8RHN - chains B and G of the 16 polymer chains in the assembly; structure by electron microscopy, 4.50 A resolution (low resolution: residue-level contacts below are approximate; hydrogen-bond / salt-bridge calls are withheld).

== Chain B ==
Molecule: cDNA FLJ55172
Source organism: Homo sapiens
UniProtKB: B4DRQ5 (B4DRQ5_HUMAN); residues 1-203 here correspond to UniProt positions 63-265 (UniProt number = residue number + 62)
Amino-acid sequence (264 residues; numbered -60 to 203; the number before each row is that of its first residue; numbers below 1 keep their minus sign (Met-60 is residue -60)):
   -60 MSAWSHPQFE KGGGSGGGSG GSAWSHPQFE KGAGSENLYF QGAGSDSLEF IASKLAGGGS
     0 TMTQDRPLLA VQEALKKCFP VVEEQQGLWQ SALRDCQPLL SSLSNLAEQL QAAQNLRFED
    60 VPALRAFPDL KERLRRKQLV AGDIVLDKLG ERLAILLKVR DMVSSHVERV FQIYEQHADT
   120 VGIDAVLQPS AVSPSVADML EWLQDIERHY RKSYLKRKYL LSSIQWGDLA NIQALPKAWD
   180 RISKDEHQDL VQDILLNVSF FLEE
Unresolved in the structure: -60 to 5, 202-203
Differences from the reference sequence: initiating methionine (-60); expression tag (-59 to 0)

== Chain G ==
Molecule: ATPase family gene 2 protein homolog A
Source organism: Homo sapiens
Notes: EC 3.6.4.10
UniProtKB: Q8NB90 (AFG2A_HUMAN); residues 1-893 here = UniProt positions 1-893
Amino-acid sequence (920 residues; numbered -26 to 893; the number before each row is that of its first residue; numbers below 1 keep their minus sign (Met-26 is residue -26)):
   -26 MSYYHHHHHH DYDIPTTENL YFQGAMGMSS KKNRKRLNQS AENGSSLPSA ASSCAEARAP
    34 SAGSDFAATS GTLTVTNLLE KVDDKIPKTF QNSLIHLGLN TMKSANICIG RPVLLTSLNG
    94 KQEVYTAWPM AGFPGGKVGL SEMAQKNVGV RPGDAIQVQP LVGAVLQAEE MDVALSDKDM
   154 EINEEELTGC ILRKLDGKIV LPGNFLYCTF YGRPYKLQVL RVKGADGMIL GGPQSDSDTD
   214 AQRMAFEQSS METSSLELSL QLSQLDLEDT QIPTSRSTPY KPIDDRITNK ASDVLLDVTQ
   274 SPGDGSGLML EEVTGLKCNF ESAREGNEQL TEEERLLKFS IGAKCNTDTF YFISSTTRVN
   334 FTEIDKNSKE QDNQFKVTYD MIGGLSSQLK AIREIIELPL KQPELFKSYG IPAPRGVLLY
   394 GPPGTGKTMI ARAVANEVGA YVSVINGPEI ISKFYGETEA KLRQIFAEAT LRHPSIIFID
   454 ELDALCPKRE GAQNEVEKRV VASLLTLMDG IGSEVSEGQV LVLGATNRPH ALDAALRRPG
   514 RFDKEIEIGV PNAQDRLDIL QKLLRRVPHL LTEAELLQLA NSAHGYVGAD LKVLCNEAGL
   574 CALRRILKKQ PNLPDVKVAG LVKITLKDFL QAMNDIRPSA MREIAIDVPN VSWSDIGGLE
   634 SIKLKLEQAV EWPLKHPESF IRMGIQPPKG VLLYGPPGCS KTMIAKALAN ESGLNFLAIK
   694 GPELMNKYVG ESERAVRETF RKARAVAPSI IFFDELDALA VERGSSLGAG NVADRVLAQL
   754 LTEMDGIEQL KDVTILAATN RPDRIDKALM RPGRIDRIIY VPLPDAATRR EIFKLQFHSM
   814 PVSNEVDLDE LILQTDAYSG AEIVAVCREA ALLALEEDIQ ANLIMKRHFT QALSTVTPRI
   874 PESLRRFYED YQEKSGLHTL
Unresolved in the structure: -26 to 43, 204-315, 336-893
Differences from the reference sequence: initiating methionine (-26); expression tag (-25 to 0)
UniProt features mapped onto this chain:
  - binding site (ATP): Gly394 to Thr401, Gly668 to Thr675
  - modified residue: Thr272 (Phosphothreonine), Ser274 (Phosphoserine), Ser279 (Phosphoserine)
  - cross-link: Lys859 (Glycyl lysine isopeptide (Lys-Gly) (interchain with G-Cter in SUMO2))
  - natural variant: Arg84 (R84Q: In NEDHSB), Ser90 (S90I: In NEDHSB), Ala100 (A100T: In NEDHSB), Gln132 to Leu893 (deletion: In NEDHSB), Thr330 (deletion: In NEDHSB), Ser448 (S448L: In NEDHSB), Val488 (V488L: In NEDHSB), Arg529 (R529Q: In NEDHSB), Trp626 (W626C: In NEDHSB), Asp628 (D628G: In NEDHSB), Arg784 (R784Q: In NEDHSB), Ala844 (A844V: In NEDHSB)
  - mutagenesis: Gly185 (G185E: No effect on protein stability. No effect on interaction with AFG2B), Phe323 (F323I: Reduces protein stability)
From the paper describing this entry:
  - disease-associated variants - G185E: unchanged stability
  - disease-associated variants - A100T (12-20 degC), F323I (12-20 degC), T330DEL (12-20 degC): decreased stability
  - disease-associated variants - T330DEL, D608DEL: decreased binding to SPATA5L1 and CINP

== Chain B / chain G interface ==
Pairs across the interface (16):
  Pro128(B) - Cys81(G)
  Pro128(B) - Arg84(G)
  Ser129(B) - Cys81(G)
  Ala130(B) - Ile80(G)
  Ala130(B) - Ile82(G)
  Val131(B) - Ile82(G)
  Ser132(B) - Ile82(G)
  Pro133(B) - Arg84(G)
  Asp137(B) - Arg84(G)
  Asp192(B) - Pro60(G)
  Asp192(B) - Lys61(G)
  Asp192(B) - Thr62(G)
  Leu195(B) - Ile59(G)
  Asn196(B) - Ile59(G)
  Phe199(B) - Leu72(G)
  Phe199(B) - Pro102(G)
Also at the interface, not in a pair above, chain B (12 interface residues in all): Asp188
Also at the interface, not in a pair above, chain G (15 interface residues in all): Asp57, Phe63, Met75, Lys76, Trp101

== In short ==
12 residues of chain B and 15 residues of chain G are in contact. Curated annotation (UniProt) lists 16
ATP-binding residues and 2 mutagenesis sites on chain G. From the paper: A100T, F323I and T330DEL of chain G
reduce stability; T330DEL and D608DEL of chain G reduce binding to SPATA5L1 and CINP.
Here chain B is cDNA FLJ55172 and chain G is ATPase family gene 2 protein homolog A, both from Homo sapiens.
Entry 8RHN (Structure of the 55LCC ATPase complex) was determined by electron microscopy together with 8CIH
from the same study.
